Entry 7Y75 (electron microscopy, 3.10 A resolution); this record covers chains B and A of the 6 polymer chains in the assembly.

== Chain B ==
Molecule: Sodium- and chloride-dependent transporter XTRP3
Source organism: Homo sapiens
Reference sequence: Q9NP91 (S6A20_HUMAN); residue numbers follow UniProt; this construct covers 1-592
Amino-acid sequence (613 residues; each row starts with the number of its first residue; numbers below 1 keep their minus sign (Met-20 is residue -20)):
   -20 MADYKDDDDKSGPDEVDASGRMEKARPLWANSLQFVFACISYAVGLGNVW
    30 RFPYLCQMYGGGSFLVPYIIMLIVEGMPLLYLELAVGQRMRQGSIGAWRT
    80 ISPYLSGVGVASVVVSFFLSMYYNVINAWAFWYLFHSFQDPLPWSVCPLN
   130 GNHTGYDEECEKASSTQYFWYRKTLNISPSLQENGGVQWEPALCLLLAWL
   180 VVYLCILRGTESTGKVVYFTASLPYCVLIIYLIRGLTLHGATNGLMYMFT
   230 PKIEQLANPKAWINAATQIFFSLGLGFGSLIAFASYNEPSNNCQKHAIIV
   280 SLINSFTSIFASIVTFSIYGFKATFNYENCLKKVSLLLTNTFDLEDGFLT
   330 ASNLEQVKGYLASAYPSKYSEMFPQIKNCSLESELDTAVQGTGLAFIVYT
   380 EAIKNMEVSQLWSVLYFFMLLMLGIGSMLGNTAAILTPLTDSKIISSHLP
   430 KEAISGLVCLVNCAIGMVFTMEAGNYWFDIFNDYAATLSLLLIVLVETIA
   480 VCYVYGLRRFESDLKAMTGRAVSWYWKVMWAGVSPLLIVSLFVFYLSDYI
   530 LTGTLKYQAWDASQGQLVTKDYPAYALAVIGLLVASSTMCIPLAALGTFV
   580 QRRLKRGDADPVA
Not modelled in the structure: -20 to 10, 584-592
Differences from the reference sequence: initiating methionine (-20); expression tag (-19 to 0)
Disulfides: Cys126-Cys139, Cys309-Cys358
Covalent attachments: N-acetylglucosamine (NAG) linked to Asn131, Asn332, Asn357
Curated features (UniProtKB/Swiss-Prot):
  - glycosylation (N-linked (GlcNAc...) asparagine): Asn131, Asn357
  - natural variant: Thr199 (T199M: Common variant that contributes to hyperglycinuria and iminoglycinuria in patients carrying variants in SLC36A2, SLC6A19 or SLC6A18)

== Chain A ==
Molecule: Angiotensin-converting enzyme 2
Source organism: Homo sapiens
Notes: EC 3.4.17.23, 3.4.17.-
Reference sequence: Q9BYF1 (ACE2_HUMAN); the construct has insertions or renumbered stretches relative to UniProt, so the offset changes along the chain: -6 to 9 = UniProt 2-17; 18-805 = UniProt 18-805
Amino-acid sequence (826 residues; numbered -8 to 817; the number before each row is that of its first residue; numbers below 1 keep their minus sign (Met-8 is residue -8)):
    -8 MRSSSSWLLLSLVAVTAAWSHPQFEKQSTIEEQAKTFLDKFNHEAEDLFY
    42 QSSLASWNYNTNITEENVQNMNNAGDKWSAFLKEQSTLAQMYPLQEIQNL
    92 TVKLQLQALQQNGSSVLSEDKSKRLNTILNTMSTIYSTGKVCNPDNPQEC
   142 LLLEPGLNEIMANSLDYNERLWAWESWRSEVGKQLRPLYEEYVVLKNEMA
   192 RANHYEDYGDYWRGDYEVNGVDGYDYSRGQLIEDVEHTFEEIKPLYEHLH
   242 AYVRAKLMNAYPSYISPIGCLPAHLLGDMWGRFWTNLYSLTVPFGQKPNI
   292 DVTDAMVDQAWDAQRIFKEAEKFFVSVGLPNMTQGFWENSMLTDPGNVQK
   342 AVCHPTAWDLGKGDFRILMCTKVTMDDFLTAHHEMGHIQYDMAYAAQPFL
   392 LRNGANEGFHEAVGEIMSLSAATPKHLKSIGLLSPDFQEDNETEINFLLK
   442 QALTIVGTLPFTYMLEKWRWMVFKGEIPKDQWMKKWWEMKREIVGVVEPV
   492 PHDETYCDPASLFHVSNDYSFIRYYTRTLYQFQFQEALCQAAKHEGPLHK
   542 CDISNSTEAGQKLFNMLRLGKSEPWTLALENVVGAKNMNVRPLLNYFEPL
   592 FTWLKDQNKNSFVGWSTDWSPYADQSIKVRISLKSALGDKAYEWNDNEMY
   642 LFRSSVAYAMRQYFLKVKNQMILFGEEDVRVANLKPRISFNFFVTAPKNV
   692 SDIIPRTEVEKAIRMSRSRINDAFRLNDNSLEFLGIQPTLGPPNQPPVSI
   742 WLIVFGVVMGVIVVGIVILIFTGIRDRKKKNKARSGENPYASIDISKGEN
   792 NPGFQNTDDVQTSFLEHHHHHHHHHH
Not modelled in the structure: -8 to 18, 769-817
Differences from the reference sequence: initiating methionine (-8); expression tag (-7, 806-817); insertion (10-17)
Disulfides: Cys133-Cys141, Cys344-Cys361
Covalent attachments: N-acetylglucosamine (NAG) linked to Asn53, Asn90, Asn103, Asn322, Asn432, Asn546, Asn690
Curated features (UniProtKB/Swiss-Prot):
  - region: Asp30 to Tyr41 (Interaction with SARS-CoV spike glycoprotein), Met82 to Pro84 (Interaction with SARS-CoV spike glycoprotein), Lys353 to Arg357 (Interaction with SARS-CoV spike glycoprotein), Arg652 to Lys659 (Essential for cleavage by ADAM17), Arg697 to Arg716 (Essential for cleavage by TMPRSS11D and TMPRSS2)
  - motif: Glu778 to Ile786 (LIR), Tyr781 to Asp785 (SH2-binding), Tyr781 to Ile784 (Endocytic sorting signal), Asn792 to Phe795 (PTB), Thr803 to Phe805 (PDZ-binding)
  - active site: Glu375 (Proton acceptor), His505 (Proton donor)
  - binding site (chloride): Arg169, Trp477, Lys481
  - binding site (substrate): Arg273, His345, Pro346, Tyr515
  - binding site (Zn(2+)): His374, His378, Glu402
  - modified residue: Tyr781 (Phosphotyrosine), Ser783 (Phosphoserine)
  - glycosylation (N-linked (GlcNAc...) asparagine): Asn53, Asn90, Asn103, Asn322, Asn432, Asn546, Asn690
  - cross-link: Lys788 (Glycyl lysine isopeptide (Lys-Gly) (interchain with G-Cter in ubiquitin))

== Interface between chain B and chain A ==
Contacting residue pairs - 28 pairs, chain B then chain A:
  Phe114(B) - Trp742(A)
  Phe114(B) - Phe746(A)  hydrophobic
  His115(B) - Trp742(A)
  Phe117(B) - Val745(A)  hydrophobic
  Gln118(B) - Ile741(A)
  Leu128(B) - Gly732(A)
  His132(B) - Thr730(A)
  Thr133(B) - Gln728(A)
  Thr133(B) - Pro729(A)
  Glu169(B) - Trp742(A)
  Leu172(B) - Phe746(A)  hydrophobic
  Leu176(B) - Phe746(A)  hydrophobic
  Leu176(B) - Val749(A)  hydrophobic
  Leu179(B) - Ile757(A)
  Leu183(B) - Ile753(A)
  Leu183(B) - Gly756(A)
  Leu183(B) - Ile757(A)
  Arg187(B) - Leu760(A)
  Thr318(B) - Arg678(A)
  Asn319(B) - Arg621(A)
  Asn319(B) - Arg678(A)  hydrogen bond
  Asp322(B) - Lys676(A)  salt bridge
  Leu323(B) - Arg678(A)
  Asp325(B) - Ser623(A)  hydrogen bond
  Asp325(B) - Lys625(A)
  Asp325(B) - Arg678(A)  salt bridge
  Pro429(B) - Arg768(A)
  Glu431(B) - Arg768(A)  salt bridge
Other interface residues (no listed pair), chain B (25 interface residues in all): Trp111, Val180, Tyr182, Leu186, Glu324
Other interface residues (no listed pair), chain A (27 interface residues in all): Ser626, Pro677, Ser680, Leu731, Pro733, Pro734, Met750, Ile761
From the paper, about this interface:
  - pairs named by the authors: Trp111(B)-Trp742(A) (pi stacking), His115(B)-Trp742(A) (pi stacking), Asn319(B)-Arg621(A), Asn319(B)-Arg678(A) (hydrogen bond), Asp322(B)-Lys676(A) (salt bridge), Asp325(B)-Arg678(A) (salt bridge), Glu431(B)-Arg768(A) (salt bridge)

== Overview ==
Chain B and chain A form an interface of 25 and 27 residues respectively, with 2 hydrogen bonds and 3 salt
bridges. Polar pairs include Asp322(B)-Lys676(A), Asp325(B)-Arg678(A) and Glu431(B)-Arg768(A). The paper
describes pi stacking between Trp111(B) and Trp742(A) and His115(B) and Trp742(A); a contact between Asn319(B)
and Arg621(A); a hydrogen bond between Asn319(B) and Arg678(A).
Chain B is Sodium- and chloride-dependent transporter XTRP3 and chain A is Angiotensin-converting enzyme 2,
both from Homo sapiens; the structure, SIT1-ACE2-BA.2 rbd, was determined by electron microscopy, deposited
together with 7Y76.
